PDB entry 8K9A | electron microscopy, 3.90 A resolution | chains B and C of the 6 polymer chains in the assembly

Chain B (and C):
Name: SIR2-like domain-containing protein
Source organism: Bacillus subtilis
Notes: chain C of this document is another copy of the same molecule, construct and numbering; everything in this record applies to it too
Reference sequence: A0A162TTM4 (A0A162TTM4_BACIU); numbering as in UniProt (aligned over 1-1005)
Chain sequence (1005 residues; numbered 1 to 1005; the number before each row is that of its first residue):
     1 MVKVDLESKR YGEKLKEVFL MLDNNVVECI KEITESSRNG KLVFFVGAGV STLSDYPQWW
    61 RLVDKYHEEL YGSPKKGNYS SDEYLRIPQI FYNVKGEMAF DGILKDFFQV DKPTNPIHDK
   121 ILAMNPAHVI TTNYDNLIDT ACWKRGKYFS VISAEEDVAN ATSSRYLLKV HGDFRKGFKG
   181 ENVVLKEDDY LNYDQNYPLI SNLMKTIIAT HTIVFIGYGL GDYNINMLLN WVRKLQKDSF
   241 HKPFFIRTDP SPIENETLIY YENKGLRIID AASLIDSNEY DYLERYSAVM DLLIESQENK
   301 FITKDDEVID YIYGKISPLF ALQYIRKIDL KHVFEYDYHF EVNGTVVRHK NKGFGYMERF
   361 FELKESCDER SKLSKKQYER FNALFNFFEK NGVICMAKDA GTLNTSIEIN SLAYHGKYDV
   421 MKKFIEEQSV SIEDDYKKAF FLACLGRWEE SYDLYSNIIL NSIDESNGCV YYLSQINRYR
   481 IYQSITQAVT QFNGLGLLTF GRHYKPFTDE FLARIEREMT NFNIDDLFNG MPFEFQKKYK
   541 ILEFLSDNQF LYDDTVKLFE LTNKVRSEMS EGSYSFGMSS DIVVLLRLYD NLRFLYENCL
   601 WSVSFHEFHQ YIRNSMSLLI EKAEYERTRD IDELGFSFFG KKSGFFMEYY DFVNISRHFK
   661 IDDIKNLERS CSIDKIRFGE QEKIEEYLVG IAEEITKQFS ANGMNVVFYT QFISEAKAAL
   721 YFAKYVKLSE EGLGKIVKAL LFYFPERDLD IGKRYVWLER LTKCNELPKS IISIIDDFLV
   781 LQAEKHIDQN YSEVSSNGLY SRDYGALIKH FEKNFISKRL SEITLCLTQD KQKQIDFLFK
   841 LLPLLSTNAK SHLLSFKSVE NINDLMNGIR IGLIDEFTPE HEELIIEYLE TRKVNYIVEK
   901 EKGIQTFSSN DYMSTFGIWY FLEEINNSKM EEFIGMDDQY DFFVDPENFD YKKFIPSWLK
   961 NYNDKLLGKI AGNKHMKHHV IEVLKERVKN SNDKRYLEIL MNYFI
Disordered / not traced: 1-21, 143-144, 499-502, 901-909 (chain C: 1-21, 748, 791-793, 901-909)
Sequence notes: conflict Ser643 (Leu in A0A162TTM4)
From the paper describing this entry:
  - mutagenesis - Y71A/I90A, N133A/H171A: abolished catalytic activity on TTP
  - mutagenesis - Y574G/F576G: decreased binding to SPbeta prophage-derived uncharacterized protein YotI
  - mutagenesis - K960A/D993A: unchanged binding to SPbeta prophage-derived uncharacterized protein YotI
  - catalytic residues: Asn133, His171 (proposed by the authors, not directly observed)
  - mutagenesis - L495G/L497G/L498G, Y574G/F576G: abolished catalytic activity
  - mutagenesis - M531G/P532G: increased catalytic activity

Chain B / chain C interface:
Pairs across the interface - 16 pairs, chain B then chain C:
  Leu70(B) - Glu256(C)
  Tyr71(B) - Glu256(C)
  Tyr71(B) - Thr257(C)  hydrogen bond
  Ser81(B) - Asp82(C)  hydrogen bond
  Ile90(B) - Tyr260(C)  hydrophobic
  Asn93(B) - Tyr260(C)
  Val94(B) - Ile259(C)  hydrophobic
  Leu191(B) - Asn230(C)
  Asn230(B) - Leu191(C)
  Arg233(B) - Asp188(C)  salt bridge
  Glu256(B) - Leu70(C)
  Glu256(B) - Tyr71(C)
  Thr257(B) - Tyr71(C)  hydrogen bond
  Ile259(B) - Val94(C)  hydrophobic
  Tyr260(B) - Ile90(C)  hydrophobic
  Tyr260(B) - Asn93(C)
Also at the interface, not in a pair above, chain B (21 interface residues in all): Asp82, Arg86, Gln89, Gly221, Asn226, Glu254, Tyr261, Lys264
Also at the interface, not in a pair above, chain C (18 interface residues in all): Arg86, Gln89, Glu187, Gly221, Tyr261

Summary:
Chain B and chain C form an interface of 21 and 18 residues respectively; the contacts include 3 hydrogen
bonds and 1 salt bridge. Polar pairs include Arg233(B)-Asp188(C), Tyr71(B)-Thr257(C) and Ser81(B)-Asp82(C).
The paper reports catalytic residues Asn133(B) and His171(B); Y71A/I90A and N133A/H171A of chain B abolish
catalytic activity on TTP; 6 substitutions were tested in all.
Chain B and chain C are both SIR2-like domain-containing protein (Bacillus subtilis); the structure, Cryo-EM
structure of DSR2-DSAD1 state 2, was determined by electron microscopy (same publication as 8K98, 8W56, 8WKN
and 8XKN).
